Entry 5W9J (electron microscopy, 4.80 A resolution (low resolution: residue-level contacts below are approximate; hydrogen-bond / salt-bridge calls are withheld)); this record covers chains E and F of the 12 polymer chains in the assembly.

== Chain E ==
Name: G4 vh
From: Mus musculus
Sequence (233 residues; row label = number of the first residue in the row; a row labelled like 82A-82C holds insertion residues (82A, then the next letters in order)):
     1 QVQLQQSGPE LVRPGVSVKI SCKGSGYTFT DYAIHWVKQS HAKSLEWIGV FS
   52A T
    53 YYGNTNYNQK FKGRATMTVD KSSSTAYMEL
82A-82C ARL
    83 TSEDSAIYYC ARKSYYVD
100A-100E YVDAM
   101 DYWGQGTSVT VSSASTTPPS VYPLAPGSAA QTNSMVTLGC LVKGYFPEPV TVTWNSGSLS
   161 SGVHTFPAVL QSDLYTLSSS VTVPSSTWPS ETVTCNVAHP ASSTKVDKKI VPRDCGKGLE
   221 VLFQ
Unresolved in the structure: 111-224
Disulfides: Cys22-Cys92

== Chain F ==
Name: G4 vl
From: Mus musculus
Sequence (218 residues; numbered 1 to 214 plus 4 insertion-coded residues; the number before each row is that of its first residue; a row labelled like 27A-27D holds insertion residues (27A, then the next letters in order)):
     1 DIVLTQSPAS LAVSLGQRAT ISCRASE
27A-27D SVDN
    28 YGISFMNWFQ QKPGQPPKLL ISATSNQGSG VPARFIGSGS GTDFSLNIHP VEEDDTAMYF
    88 CQQSKEVPRT FGGGTKLEIK RTDAAPTVSI FPPSSEQLTS GGASVVCFLN NFYPKDINVK
   148 WKIDGSERQN GVLNSWTDQD SKDSTYSMSS TLTLTKDEYE RHNSYTCEAT HKTSTSPIVK
   208 SFNRNEC
Unresolved in the structure: 108-214
Disulfides: Cys23-Cys88

== Chain E / chain F interface ==
Residue-residue contacts (32):
  Gln39(E) with Gln38(F)
  Ala42(E) with Gln38(F); Met85(F); Phe87(F)
  Lys43(E) with Ala9(F); Met85(F); Gly100(F); Gly101(F); Thr102(F); Lys103(F)
  Leu45(E) with Phe98(F)
  Trp47(E) with Val94(F); Pro95(F)
  Asn60(E) with Pro95(F)
  Tyr91(E) with Gln38(F); Gln42(F); Pro43(F)
  Tyr98(E) with Leu46(F); Ser56(F)
  Val99(E) with Thr51(F)
  Tyr100A(E) with Ile30(F); Phe32(F)
  Val100B(E) with Ile30(F); Asn34(F)
  Asp100C(E) with Asn34(F); Ser91(F); Arg96(F)
  Ala100D(E) with Leu46(F)
  Met100E(E) with Leu46(F)
  Trp103(E) with Phe36(F); Pro44(F)
  Gly104(E) with Pro43(F)
Also at the interface, not in a pair above, chain E (18 interface residues in all): Lys95, Gln105
Also at the interface, not in a pair above, chain F (27 interface residues in all): Lys45, Ser49, Ser52, Gln89

== Overview ==
18 residues of chain E face 27 of chain F across their interface.
Here chain E is G4 vh and chain F is G4 vl, both from Mus musculus. Entry 5W9J (MERS S ectodomain trimer in
complex with variable domain of neutralizing antibody G4) was determined by electron microscopy, deposited
together with 5VZR, 5W9H, 5W9I, 5W9K, 5W9L, 5W9M and 3 further entries.
